7A23 - chains C and O of the 45 polymer chains in the assembly; structure by electron microscopy, 3.70 A resolution.

Chain C:
Molecule: 75kDa
From: Brassica oleracea
Chain sequence (748 residues; each row starts with the number of its first residue):
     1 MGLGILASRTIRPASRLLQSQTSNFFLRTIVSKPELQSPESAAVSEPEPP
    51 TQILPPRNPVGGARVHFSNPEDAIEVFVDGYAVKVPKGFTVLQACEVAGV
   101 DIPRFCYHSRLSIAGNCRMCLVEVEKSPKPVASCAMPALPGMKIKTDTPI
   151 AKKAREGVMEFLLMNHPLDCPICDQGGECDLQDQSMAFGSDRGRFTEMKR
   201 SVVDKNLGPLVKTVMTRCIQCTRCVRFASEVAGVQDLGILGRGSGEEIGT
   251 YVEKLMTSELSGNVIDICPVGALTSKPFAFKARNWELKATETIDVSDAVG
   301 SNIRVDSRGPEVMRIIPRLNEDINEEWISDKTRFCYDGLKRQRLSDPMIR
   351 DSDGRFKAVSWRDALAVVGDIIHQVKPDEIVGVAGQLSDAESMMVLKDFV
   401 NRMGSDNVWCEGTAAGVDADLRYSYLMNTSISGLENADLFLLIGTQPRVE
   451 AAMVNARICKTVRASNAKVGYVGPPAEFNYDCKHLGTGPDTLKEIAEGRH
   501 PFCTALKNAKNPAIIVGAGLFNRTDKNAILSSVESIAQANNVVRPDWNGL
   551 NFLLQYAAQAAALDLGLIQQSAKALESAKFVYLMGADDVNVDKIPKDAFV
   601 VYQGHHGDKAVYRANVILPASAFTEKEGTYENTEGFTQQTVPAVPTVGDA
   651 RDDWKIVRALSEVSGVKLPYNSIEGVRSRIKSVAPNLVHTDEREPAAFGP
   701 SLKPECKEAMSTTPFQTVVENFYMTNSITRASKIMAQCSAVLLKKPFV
Unresolved in the structure: 1-49, 743-748
Ion coordination: 2Fe-2S cluster Fe: Cys117, Cys134; 4Fe-4S cluster Fe site 1: His166, Cys170, Cys173, Cys179; 4Fe-4S cluster Fe site 2: Cys218, Cys221, Cys224, Cys268
Residues lining bound ligands:
  - 2Fe-2S cluster (FES): Leu92, Arg104, Phe105, Cys106, Tyr107, Ala114, Cys117, Arg118, Met119, Cys120, Ala132, Cys134
  - 4Fe-4S cluster (SF4), molecule 1: His166, Pro167, Asp169, Cys170, Cys173, Gln175, Gly176, Cys179, Leu181, Gln182, Arg217, Val270, Gly271
  - 4Fe-4S cluster (SF4), molecule 2: Met215, Cys218, Ile219, Gln220, Cys221, Thr222, Arg223, Cys224, Ile248, Cys268, Pro269, Val270, Ala272, Leu273

Chain O:
Molecule: 18kDa
From: Brassica oleracea
Chain sequence (154 residues; numbered 1 to 154; the number before each row is that of its first residue):
     1 MALCATTQRTIRIAATLRRVARPFATDAVVESDYKRGEIGKVSGIPEEHL
    51 SRKVIIYSPARTATQSGSGKLGKWKINFVSTLKWENPLMGWTSTGDPYAN
   101 VGDSALAFDSEEAAKSFAERHGWDYKVKKPNTPLLKVKSYSDNFKWKGNP
   151 QPEN
Unresolved in the structure: 1-38, 150-154

Chain C / chain O interface:
Residue-residue contacts (81):
  Val60(C) with Ser68(O)
  Gly61(C) with Leu71(O); Pro133(O)
  Gly62(C) with Thr132(O)
  Ala63(C) with Pro133(O); Leu135(O), hydrophobic
  Arg64(C) with Thr132(O), hydrogen bond (side chain-backbone); Pro133(O), hydrogen bond (backbone-backbone); Leu134(O); Leu135(O), hydrogen bond (backbone-backbone)
  His66(C) with Lys136(O), hydrogen bond
  Lys87(C) with Val137(O)
  Gly88(C) with Val137(O); Lys138(O); Ser139(O), hydrogen bond (backbone-side chain)
  Phe89(C) with Leu135(O); Val137(O), hydrophobic
  Thr90(C) with Lys138(O)
  Gln93(C) with Lys136(O), hydrogen bond (side chain-backbone); Lys138(O)
  Glu96(C) with Leu135(O)
  Val97(C) with Leu135(O), hydrophobic
  Asp101(C) with Ser68(O), hydrogen bond (side chain-backbone)
  Arg104(C) with Ser66(O)
  Tyr107(C) with Lys138(O)
  His108(C) with Ser66(O); Lys138(O), hydrogen bond (backbone-side chain)
  Ser109(C) with Lys138(O), hydrogen bond (backbone-side chain)
  Arg110(C) with Pro133(O); Leu134(O)
  Leu111(C) with Lys138(O), hydrogen bond (backbone-side chain)
  Ser112(C) with Asn143(O)
  Ile113(C) with Lys138(O); Ser139(O); Tyr140(O); Asn143(O), hydrogen bond (backbone-side chain)
  Ala135(C) with Tyr140(O), hydrophobic
  Glu178(C) with Thr64(O), hydrogen bond; Gln65(O)
  Cys179(C) with Gln65(O)
  Asp180(C) with Thr64(O); Gln65(O); Ser66(O), hydrogen bond (side chain-backbone)
  Asp183(C) with Gln65(O)
  Arg223(C) with Ser66(O), hydrogen bond
  Asp266(C) with Ala63(O); Thr64(O)
  Cys268(C) with Thr64(O)
  Asn284(C) with Gln65(O)
  Lys288(C) with Val79(O); Ser80(O), hydrogen bond (side chain-backbone); Lys83(O)
  Ala289(C) with Tyr57(O)
  Glu291(C) with Ser58(O); Pro59(O); Ala60(O), hydrogen bond (side chain-backbone); Lys128(O), hydrogen bond (backbone-side chain)
  Gly309(C) with Lys83(O)
  Pro310(C) with Lys83(O); Glu85(O); Thr92(O)
  Pro317(C) with Ala63(O)
  Arg318(C) with Asn131(O)
  Leu319(C) with Asn131(O); Thr132(O); Pro133(O)
  Asn320(C) with Asn131(O), hydrogen bond
  Glu326(C) with Arg61(O), salt bridge
  Gln639(C) with Lys126(O); Lys128(O)
  Val641(C) with Ile55(O), hydrophobic; Asn77(O); Lys128(O)
  Pro642(C) with Val79(O), hydrophobic; Thr81(O)
  Ala643(C) with Thr81(O)
  Val644(C) with Thr81(O)
  Pro645(C) with Thr81(O); Lys83(O)
  Thr690(C) with Lys126(O)
  Asp691(C) with Lys129(O)
Other interface residues (no listed pair), chain C (59 interface residues in all): Val65, Ala114, Gly177, Arg304, Arg314, Ile316, Glu321, Ala464, Glu625, Glu627
Other interface residues (no listed pair), chain O (38 interface residues in all): Thr62, Gly67, Leu82, Asp103, Lys145

Overview:
59 residues of chain C and 38 residues of chain O are in contact; the contacts include 18 hydrogen bonds and 1
salt bridge. Polar contacts include Glu326(C)-Arg61(O), Arg64(C)-Thr132(O) and His66(C)-Lys136(O). Ligands of
chain C: 4Fe-4S cluster and 2Fe-2S cluster.
Here chain C is 75kDa and chain O is 18kDa, both from Brassica oleracea. Entry 7A23 (Plant mitochondrial
respiratory complex I) was determined by electron microscopy together with 7A24 from the same study.
